6DTI - chains A and T of the 23 polymer chains in the assembly; structure by X-ray diffraction, 3.54 A resolution.

# Chain A
Molecule: 16s rRNA
From: Thermus thermophilus HB8
Sequence (1507 nucleotides; each row starts with the number of its first residue; note: 1 number in that range is skipped by the numbering (no residue carries it; nothing is unmodelled there)):
     5 UGGAGAGUUUGAUCCUGGCUCAGGGUGAACGCUGGCGGCGUGCCUAAGAC
    55 AUGCAAGUCGUGCGGGCCGCGGGGUUUUACUCCGUGGUCAGCGGCGGACG
   105 GGUGAGUAACGCGUGGGUGACCUACCCGGAAGAGGGGGACAACCCGGGGA
   155 AACUCGGGCUAAUCCCCCAUGUGGACCCGCCCCUU
   191 GGGGUGUGUCCAAAGGGCUUUGCCCGCUUCCGGAUGGGCCCGCGUCCCAU
   241 CAGCUAGUUGGUGGGGUAAUGGCCCACCAAGGCGACGACGGGUAGCCGGU
   291 CUGAGAGGAUGGCCGGCCACAGGGGCACUGAGACACGGGCCCCACUCCUA
   341 CGGGAGGCAGCAGUUAGGAAUCUUCCGCAAUGGGCGCAAGCCUGACGGAG
   391 CGACGCCGCUUGGAGGAAGAAGCCCUUCGGGGUGUAAACUCCUGAACCCG
   441 GGACGAAACCCCCGACGAGGGGACUGACGGUACCGGGGUAAUAGCGCCGG
   491 CCAACUCCGUGCCAGCAGCCGCGGUAAUACGGAGGGCGCGAGCGUUACCC
   541 GGAUUCACUGGGCGUAAAGGGCGUGUAGGCGGCCUGGGGCGUCCCAUGUG
   591 AAAGACCACGGCUCAACCGUGGGGGAGCGUGGGAUACGCUCAGGCUAGAC
   641 GGUGGGAGAGGGUGGUGGAAUUCCCGGAGUAGCGGUGAAAUGCGCAGAUA
   691 CCGGGAGGAACGCCGAUGGCGAAGGCAGCCACCUGGUCCACCCGUGACGC
   741 UGAGGCGCGAAAGCGUGGGGAGCAAACCGGAUUAGAUACCCGGGUAGUCC
   791 ACGCCCUAAACGAUGCGCGCUAGGUCUCUGGGUCUCCUGGGGGCCGAAGC
   841 UAACGCGUUAAGCGCGCCGCCUGGGGAGUACGGCCGCAAGGCUGAAACUC
   891 AAAGGAAUUGACGGGGGCCCGCACAAGCGGUGGAGCAUGUGGUUUAAUUC
   941 GAAGCAACGCGAAGAACCUUACCAGGCCUUGACAUGCUAGGAACCCGGGU
   991 GAAAGCCUGGGGUGCCCCGGGGAGCCCUAGCACAGGUGCUGCAUGGCCGU
  1041 CGUCAGCUCGUGCCGUGAGGUGUUGGGUUAAGUCCCGCAACGAGCGCAAC
  1091 CCCCGCCGUUAGUUGCCAGCGGUUCGGCCGGGCACUCUAACGGGACUGCC
  1141 CGCGAAAGCGGGAGGAAGGAGGGGACGACGUCUGGUCAGCAUGGCCCUUA
  1191 CGGCCUGGGCGACACACGUGCUACAAUGCCCACUACAAAGCGAUGCCACC
  1241 CGGCAACGGGGAGCUAAUCGCAAAAAGGUGGGCCCAGUUCGGAUUGGGGU
  1291 CUGCAACCCGACCCCAUGAAGCCGGAAUCGCUAGUAAUCGCGGAUCAGCA
  1341 UGCCGCGGUGAAUACGUUCCCGGGCCUUGUACACACCGCCCGUCACGCCA
  1391 UGGGAGCGGGCUCUACCCGAAGUCGCCGGGAGCCUACGGGCAGGCGCCGA
  1441 GGGUAGGGCCCGUGACUGGGGCGAAGUCGUAACAAGGUAGCUGUACCGGA
  1491 AGGUGCGGCUGGAUCACUUUCU
Metal / ion sites: Mg2+ site 1 near U14 (its only coordinating residue here); Mg2+ site 2 near G21 (its only coordinating residue here); Mg2+ site 3: C48, U49; Mg2+ site 4 near A53 (its only coordinating residue here); Mg2+ site 5: U62, G98; Mg2+ site 6: G70, U92; Mg2+ site 7: G100, G322; Mg2+ site 8: A102, G327; Mg2+ site 9: A109, G110, G285; Mg2+ site 10: C114, G117, U118, G232; Mg2+ site 11: C168, C169; Mg2+ site 12 near A202 (its only coordinating residue here); 42 more Mg2+ sites not listed
Ligand contacts: paromomycin (PAR): G1382, U1383, C1384, A1385, C1386, G1461, C1462, G1463, A1464, A1465, G1466, U1467, C1468

# Chain T
Molecule: 30S ribosomal protein S20
From: Thermus thermophilus HB8
UniProtKB: P80380 (RS20_THET8); numbering as in UniProt (aligned over 1-106)
Sequence (106 residues; each row starts with the number of its first residue):
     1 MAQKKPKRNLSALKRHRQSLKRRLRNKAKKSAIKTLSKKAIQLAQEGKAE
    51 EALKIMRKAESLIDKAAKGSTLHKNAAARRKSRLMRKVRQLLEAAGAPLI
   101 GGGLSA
Not modelled in the structure: 1-7

# Interface between chain A and chain T
Residue-residue contacts - 97 pairs, chain A then chain T:
  A60(A) with Leu-10(T), phosphate contact
  G61(A) with Leu-10(T), phosphate contact
  G95(A) with Arg-17(T), salt bridge to the phosphate
  C96(A) with Lys-14(T), salt bridge to the phosphate; Arg-17(T), salt bridge to the phosphate
  G97(A) with Lys-14(T), hydrogen bond to the base; Gln-18(T), phosphate contact; Lys-21(T), phosphate contact
  G98(A) with Gln-18(T), hydrogen bond to the phosphate; Arg-22(T), salt bridge to the phosphate
  C99(A) with Arg-15(T), base contact
  G100(A) with Arg-15(T), hydrogen bond to the base
  G101(A) with Arg-15(T), base contact
  C126(A) with Lys-74(T), phosphate contact; Asn-75(T), hydrogen bond to the phosphate
  U127(A) with Lys-74(T), salt bridge to the phosphate
  C169(A) with Arg-25(T), sugar contact; Lys-29(T), phosphate contact
  C170(A) with Lys-29(T), salt bridge to the phosphate
  C171(A) with Lys-65(T), salt bridge to the phosphate
  C172(A) with Lys-65(T), salt bridge to the phosphate
  A179(A) with Glu-60(T), base contact; Ala-78(T), sugar contact; Lys-81(T), hydrogen bond to the sugar
  C180(A) with Ala-78(T), sugar contact; Lys-81(T), sugar contact; Ser-82(T), hydrogen bond to the phosphate; Met-85(T), hydrogen bond to the sugar
  C181(A) with Ser-82(T), hydrogen bond to the phosphate; Met-85(T), sugar contact; Arg-89(T), hydrogen bond to the base; Leu-104(T), base contact; Ser-105(T), hydrogen bond to the base
  C182(A) with Arg-86(T), salt bridge to the phosphate; Arg-89(T), hydrogen bond to the sugar; Ser-105(T), base contact; Ala-106(T), sugar contact
  U197(A) with Ser-105(T), hydrogen bond to the base; Ala-106(T), base contact
  G198(A) with Gly-102(T), hydrogen bond to the sugar; Gly-103(T), hydrogen bond to the base; Leu-104(T), hydrogen bond to the sugar; Ser-105(T), base contact
  U199(A) with Arg-57(T), sugar contact; Glu-60(T), hydrogen bond to the sugar; Gly-102(T), sugar contact; Gly-103(T), sugar contact
  C200(A) with Arg-57(T), sugar contact; Glu-60(T), sugar contact; Ser-61(T), hydrogen bond to the phosphate; Asp-64(T), hydrogen bond to the sugar
  C201(A) with Ser-61(T), hydrogen bond to the phosphate; Asp-64(T), sugar contact; Lys-65(T), phosphate contact; Lys-68(T), sugar contact
  A202(A) with Lys-65(T), phosphate contact; Lys-68(T), sugar contact
  U218(A) with Lys-68(T), hydrogen bond to the phosphate
  U219(A) with Lys-68(T), salt bridge to the phosphate
  G255(A) with Arg-83(T), salt bridge to the phosphate
  G256(A) with Arg-83(T), salt bridge to the phosphate
  U257(A) with Arg-79(T), salt bridge to the phosphate; Arg-80(T), salt bridge to the phosphate; Arg-83(T), hydrogen bond to the base
  A258(A) with Lys-74(T), sugar contact; Asn-75(T), sugar contact; Arg-79(T), phosphate contact
  A259(A) with Asn-75(T), phosphate contact; Arg-79(T), salt bridge to the phosphate
  C318(A) with Ser-19(T), sugar contact; Arg-23(T), sugar contact
  U319(A) with Ser-19(T), sugar contact; Arg-22(T), phosphate contact; Arg-23(T), sugar contact; Asn-26(T), hydrogen bond to the phosphate
  G320(A) with Arg-22(T), salt bridge to the phosphate; Asn-26(T), phosphate contact; Ser-70(T), hydrogen bond to the phosphate
  A321(A) with Ser-70(T), hydrogen bond to the phosphate
  G328(A) with Leu-10(T), phosphate contact
  G329(A) with His-16(T), sugar contact
  A345(A) with Arg-8(T), hydrogen bond to the phosphate
  G346(A) with Arg-8(T), phosphate contact
  U1413(A) with Arg-23(T), salt bridge to the phosphate
  G1415(A) with Lys-34(T), salt bridge to the phosphate
  C1416(A) with Lys-38(T), salt bridge to the phosphate
  G1428(A) with Lys-39(T), hydrogen bond to the phosphate
  G1429(A) with Thr-35(T), hydrogen bond to the phosphate; Lys-39(T), salt bridge to the phosphate
  G1430(A) with Ala-28(T), sugar contact; Ser-31(T), phosphate contact; Ala-32(T), sugar contact; Thr-35(T), hydrogen bond to the phosphate
  C1431(A) with Lys-27(T), hydrogen bond to the phosphate; Ala-28(T), phosphate contact; Ser-31(T), hydrogen bond to the phosphate
  A1432(A) with Lys-27(T), salt bridge to the phosphate
Other interface residues (no listed pair), chain A (54 interface residues in all): C125, C144, A156, C168, C1414, G1418
Other interface residues (no listed pair), chain T (49 interface residues in all): Leu-36, Lys-58, Ala-76, Gly-101

# In short
54 residues of chain A and 49 residues of chain T are in contact; the contacts include 30 hydrogen bonds and
21 salt bridges. Among the polar pairs are G97(A)/Lys-14(T), G100(A)/Arg-15(T) and C181(A)/Arg-89(T). Chain A
binds paromomycin.
Chain A is 16s rRNA and chain T is 30S ribosomal protein S20, both from Thermus thermophilus HB8; the
structure, Structure of the Thermus thermophilus 30S ribosomal subunit complexed with an unmodifed anticodon
stem loop (ASL) ..., was determined by X-ray diffraction, deposited together with 6MKN, 6MPF and 6MPI.
